3DCO - chains N and B of the 3 polymer chains in the assembly; structure by electron microscopy, 11.00 A resolution (very low resolution: no residue pairs are listed; an interface is given only as per-side residue counts).

== Chain N ==
Protein: Kinesin-like protein Nod
From: Drosophila melanogaster
Notes: fragment: Catalytic core domain (Residues 1-318)
UniProtKB: P18105 (NOD_DROME); residues 1-318 here = UniProt positions 1-318
Sequence (344 residues; numbered -14 to 329; the number before each row is that of its first residue; numbers below 1 keep their minus sign (Met-14 is residue -14)):
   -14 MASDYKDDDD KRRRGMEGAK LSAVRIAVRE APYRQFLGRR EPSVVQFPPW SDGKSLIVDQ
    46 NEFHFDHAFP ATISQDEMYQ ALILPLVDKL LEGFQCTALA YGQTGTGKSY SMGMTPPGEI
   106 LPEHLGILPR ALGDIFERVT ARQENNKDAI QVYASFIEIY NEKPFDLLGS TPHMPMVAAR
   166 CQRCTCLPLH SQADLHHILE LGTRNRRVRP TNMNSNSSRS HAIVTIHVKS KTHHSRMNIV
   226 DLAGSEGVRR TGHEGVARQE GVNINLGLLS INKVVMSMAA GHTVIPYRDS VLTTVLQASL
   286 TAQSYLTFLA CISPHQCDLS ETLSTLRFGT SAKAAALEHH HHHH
Disordered / not traced: -14 to 3, 20-26, 193-202, 234-246, 325-329
Differences from the reference sequence: expression tag (-14 to 0, 319-329)
Swiss-Prot annotation at these positions:
  - binding site (ATP): Gly87 to Ser94
  - natural variant: Ser94 (S94N: In allele NOD(DTW))
Ion coordination: Mg2+: Ser94 (together with ADP)
Residues lining bound ligands: ADP (adenosine-5'-diphosphate): Arg14, Pro17, Gln88, Thr89, Gly90, Thr91, Gly92, Lys93, Ser94, Tyr95

== Chain B ==
Protein: Bovine Beta Tubulin
From: Bos taurus
Notes: fragment: Beta Tubulin Subunit
Sequence (445 residues; each row starts with the number of its first residue; note: 10 numbers in that range are skipped by the numbering (no residue carries them; nothing is unmodelled there)):
     1 MREIVHIQAG QCGNQIGAKF WEVISDEHGI DPTGSYHGDS DLQL
    47 ERINVYYNEA AGNKYVPRAI LVDLEPGTMD SVRSGPFGQI FRPDNFVFGQ SGAGNNWAKG
   107 HYTEGAELVD SVLDVVRKES ESCDCLQGFQ LTHSLGGGTG SGMGTLLISK IREEYPDRIM
   167 NTFSVVPSPK VSDTVVEPYN ATLSVHQLVE NTDETYCIDN EALYDICFRT LKLTTPTYGD
   227 LNHLVSATMS GVTTCLRFPG QLNADLRKLA VNMVPFPRLH FFMPGFAPLT SRGSQQYRAL
   287 TVPELTQQMF DAKNMMAACD PRHGRYLTVA AVFRGRMSMK EVDEQMLNVQ NKNSSYFVEW
   347 IPNNVKTAVC DIPP
   369 RGLKMSATFI GNSTAIQELF KRISEQFTAM FRRKAFLHWY TGEGMDEMEF TEAESNMNDL
   429 VSEYQQYQDA TADEQGEFEE EGEEDEA
Disordered / not traced: 1, 438-455
Residues lining bound ligands:
  - GDP (guanosine-5'-diphosphate): Gly10, Gln11, Cys12, Gln15, Ile16, Ala99, Asn101, Ser140, Gly142, Gly143, Gly144, Thr145, Gly146, Val171, Asp179, Thr180, Glu183, Asn206, Tyr224, Leu227, Asn228
  - GTP (guanosine-5'-triphosphate): Gln247, Leu248, Lys254
  - taxol (TA1): Glu22, Val23, Asp26, Glu27, Leu217, Asp226, His229, Leu230, Ala233, Ser236, Gly237, Phe272, Pro274, Leu275, Thr276, Ser277, Arg278, Pro360, Arg369, Gly370, Leu371

== Chain N / chain B interface ==
At this resolution (11 A) residue pairs are not listed: 13 residues of chain N and 20 of chain B lie at the interface.

== Summary ==
13 residues of chain N face 20 of chain B across their interface. Ligands of chain N: ADP. Chain B binds GTP,
GDP and taxol. UniProt lists 8 ATP-binding residues on chain N.
Here chain N is Kinesin-like protein Nod (Drosophila melanogaster) and chain B is Bovine Beta Tubulin (Bos
taurus). Entry 3DCO (Drosophila NOD (3DC4) and Bovine Tubulin (1JFF) Docked into the 11-Angstrom Cryo-EM Map
of Nucleotide-Free NOD ...) was determined by electron microscopy together with 3DC4 and 3DCB from the same
study.
